Entry 5OLY (X-ray diffraction, 2.00 A resolution); this record covers chains A and G.

Chain A (and G):
Name: Beta-phosphoglucomutase
Organism: Lactococcus lactis subsp. lactis
Notes: EC 5.4.2.6; chain G of this document is another copy of the same molecule, construct and numbering; everything in this record applies to it too
Reference sequence: P71447 (PGMB_LACLA); numbering as in UniProt (aligned over 1-221)
Chain sequence (221 residues; each row starts with the number of its first residue):
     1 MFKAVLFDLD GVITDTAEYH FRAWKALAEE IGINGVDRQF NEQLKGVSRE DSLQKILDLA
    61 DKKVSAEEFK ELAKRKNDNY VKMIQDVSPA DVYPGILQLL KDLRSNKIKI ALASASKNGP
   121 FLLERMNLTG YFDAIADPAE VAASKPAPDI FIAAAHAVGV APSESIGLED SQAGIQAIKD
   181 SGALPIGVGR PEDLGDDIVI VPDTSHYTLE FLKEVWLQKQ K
Disordered / not traced: 221 (chain G: fully traced)
Modified / non-standard residues: Trp-24 (fluorotryptophane; FTR); Trp-216 (fluorotryptophane; FTR)
Construct notes: conflict Arg-125 (Lys in P71447), His-206 (Tyr in P71447)
Bound ions: trifluoromagnesate Mg: Asp-8 (together with 6-O-phosphono-alpha-D-glucopyranose); Mg2+: Asp-8, Asp-10, Asp-170
Small-molecule neighbours:
  - 6-O-phosphono-alpha-D-glucopyranose (G6P): Asp-8, Asp-10, His-20, Trp-24, Leu-44, Lys-45, Gly-46, Val-47, Ser-48, Arg-49, Ser-52, Lys-76, Asn-77, Tyr-80, Ser-114, Ala-115, Ser-116, Lys-117, Asn-118
  - trifluoromagnesate: Asp-8, Leu-9, Asp-10, Gly-11, Gly-46, Ala-113, Ser-114, Ala-115, Ser-116, Lys-145, Glu-169, Asp-170
Curated features (UniProtKB/Swiss-Prot):
  - active site: Asp-8 (Nucleophile), Asp-10 (Proton donor/acceptor)
  - binding site (Mg(2+)): Asp-8, Asp-10, Asp-170
  - binding site (beta-D-glucose 6-phosphate): Asp-10, Gly-46, Val-47, Arg-49, Ser-116, Lys-117, Asn-118
  - site (Important for catalytic activity and assists the phosphoryl transfer reaction to Asp8 by balancing charge and orienting the reacting groups): Ser-114, Lys-145
  - modified residue: Asp-8 (4-aspartylphosphate)
  - mutagenesis: Asp-8 (D8A/E: Inactive), Asp-10 (D10A/E/N/S: Inactive), Thr-16 (T16P: 500-fold reduction in the rate constant for Asp-8 phosphorylation by beta-G1,6bisP ...), His-20 (H20A: Impairs Asp-8 phosphorylation by beta-G1,6bisP and phosphoryl transfer from the phospho-Asp8 to the substrate beta-G1P ...), Lys-45 (K45A: 20'000-fold decrease in catalytic efficiency), Gly-46 (G46A: 1'000'000-fold decrease in catalytic efficiency; G46P: 100'000-fold decrease in catalytic efficiency; G46V: 10'000-fold decrease in catalytic efficiency), Arg-49 (R49K: 1'000'000-fold decrease in catalytic efficiency), Ser-52 (S52A: Wild-type activity), Lys-76 (K76A: 100-fold reduction in the conversion of beta-G1P to G6P in the presence of beta-G1,6bisP), Asp-170 (D170A: Impaired, but active with an increase in the affinity for G1P)

Interface between chain A and chain G:
Contacting residue pairs (4; chain A residue first):
  His-206(A) / Glu-210(G)
  Glu-214(A) / Thr-208(G)
  Gln-218(A) / Ser-205(G)  hydrogen bond
  Gln-218(A) / His-206(G)  hydrogen bond
Also at the interface, not in a pair above, chain A (4 interface residues in all): Glu-210
Also at the interface, not in a pair above, chain G (5 interface residues in all): Gln-98

In short:
4 residues of chain A face 5 of chain G across their interface, with 2 hydrogen bonds. Polar pairs include
Gln-218(A)/Ser-205(G) and Gln-218(A)/His-206(G). Ligands of chain A: trifluoromagnesate and
6-O-phosphono-alpha-D-glucopyranose.
Chain A and chain G are both Beta-phosphoglucomutase (Lactococcus lactis subsp. lactis); the structure,
5-fluorotryptophan labeled beta-phosphoglucomutase in a closed conformation, monoclinic crystal form, was
determined by X-ray diffraction (same publication as 5OLW and 5OLX).
